PDB entry 5TW1 | X-ray diffraction, 2.76 A resolution | chains D and F of the 11 polymer chains in the assembly

== Chain D ==
Name: DNA-directed RNA polymerase subunit beta'
From: Mycobacterium smegmatis (strain ATCC 700084 / mc(2)155)
Notes: EC 2.7.7.6
UniProt: A0QS66 (RPOC_MYCS2); numbering as in UniProt (aligned over 1-1317)
Amino-acid sequence (1317 residues; row label = number of the first residue in the row):
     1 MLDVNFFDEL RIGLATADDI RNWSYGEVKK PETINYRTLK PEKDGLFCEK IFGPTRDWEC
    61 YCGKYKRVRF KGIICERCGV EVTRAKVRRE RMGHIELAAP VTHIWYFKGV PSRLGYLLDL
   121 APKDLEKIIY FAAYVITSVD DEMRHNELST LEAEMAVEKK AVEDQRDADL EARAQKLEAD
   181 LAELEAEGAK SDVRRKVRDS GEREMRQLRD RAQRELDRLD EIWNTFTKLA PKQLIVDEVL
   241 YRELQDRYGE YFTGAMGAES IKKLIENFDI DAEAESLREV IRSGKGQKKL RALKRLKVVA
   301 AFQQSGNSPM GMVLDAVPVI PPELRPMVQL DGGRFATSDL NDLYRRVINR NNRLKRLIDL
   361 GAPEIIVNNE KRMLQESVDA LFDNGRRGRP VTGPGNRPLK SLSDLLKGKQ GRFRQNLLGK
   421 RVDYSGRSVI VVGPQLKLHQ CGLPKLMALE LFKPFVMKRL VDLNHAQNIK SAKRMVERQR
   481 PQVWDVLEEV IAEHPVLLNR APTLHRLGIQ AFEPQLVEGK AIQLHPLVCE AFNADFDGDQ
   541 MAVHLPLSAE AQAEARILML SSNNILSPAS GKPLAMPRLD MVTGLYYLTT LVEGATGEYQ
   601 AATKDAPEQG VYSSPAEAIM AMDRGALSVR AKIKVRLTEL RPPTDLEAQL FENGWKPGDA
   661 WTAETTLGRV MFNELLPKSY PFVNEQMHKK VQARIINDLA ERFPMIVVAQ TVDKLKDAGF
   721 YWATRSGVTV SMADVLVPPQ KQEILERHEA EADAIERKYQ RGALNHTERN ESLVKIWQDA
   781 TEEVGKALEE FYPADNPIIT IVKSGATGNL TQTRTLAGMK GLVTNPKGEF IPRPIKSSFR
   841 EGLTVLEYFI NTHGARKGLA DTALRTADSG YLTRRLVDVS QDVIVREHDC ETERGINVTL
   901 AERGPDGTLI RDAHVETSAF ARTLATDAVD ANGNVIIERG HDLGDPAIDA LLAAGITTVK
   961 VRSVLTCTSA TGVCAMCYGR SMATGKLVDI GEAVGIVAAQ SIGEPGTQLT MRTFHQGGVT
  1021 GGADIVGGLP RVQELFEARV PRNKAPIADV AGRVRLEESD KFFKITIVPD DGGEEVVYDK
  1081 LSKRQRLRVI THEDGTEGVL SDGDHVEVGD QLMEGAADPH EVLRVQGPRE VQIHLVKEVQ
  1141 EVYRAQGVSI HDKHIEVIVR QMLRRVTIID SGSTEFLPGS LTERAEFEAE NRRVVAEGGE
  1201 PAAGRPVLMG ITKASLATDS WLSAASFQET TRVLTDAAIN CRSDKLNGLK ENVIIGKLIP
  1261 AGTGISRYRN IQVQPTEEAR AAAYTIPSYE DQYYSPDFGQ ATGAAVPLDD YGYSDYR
Disordered / not traced: 1-3, 907-909, 1011-1026, 1091-1097, 1196-1201, 1284-1317
Ion coordination: Zn2+ site 1: C60, C62, C75, C78; Mg2+: D537, D539; Zn2+ site 2: C890, C967, C974, C977
Curated features (UniProtKB/Swiss-Prot):
  - binding site (Zn(2+)): C60, C62, C75, C78, C890, C967, C974, C977
  - binding site (Mg(2+)): D535, D537, D539

== Chain F ==
Name: RNA polymerase sigma factor SigA
From: Mycobacterium smegmatis (strain ATCC 700084 / mc(2)155)
UniProt: A0QW02 (A0QW02_MYCS2); residue numbers follow UniProt; this construct covers 1-466
Amino-acid sequence (466 residues; each row starts with the number of its first residue):
     1 MAATKASPAT EEPVKRTATK TPAKKAPAKR AAKSAAAKAG GKAPAKKAPA KRAAKGTAAK
    61 PEDGVTDDLE VTDDLEAEPG EDLDVEDTDL ELDDLDSDDD TAVEDEEEEA DAATPAVATA
   121 KAADDDIDEP SEKDKASGDF VWDEEESEAL RQARKDAELT ASADSVRAYL KQIGKVALLN
   181 AEEEVELAKR IEAGLYATQK LAELAEKGEK LPVQQRRDMQ WICRDGDRAK NHLLEANLRL
   241 VVSLAKRYTG RGMAFLDLIQ EGNLGLIRAV EKFDYTKGYK FSTYATWWIR QAITRAMADQ
   301 ARTIRIPVHM VEVINKLGRI QRELLQDLGR EPTPEELAKE MDITPEKVLE IQQYAREPIS
   361 LDQTIGDEGD SQLGDFIEDS EAVVAVDAVS FTLLQDQLQS VLETLSEREA GVVRLRFGLT
   421 DGQPRTLDEI GQVYGVTRER IRQIESKTMS KLRHPSRSQV LRDYLD
Disordered / not traced: 1-162, 368-369

== How chain D and chain F interact ==
Residue-residue contacts (70):
  E32(D) with R305(F), salt bridge
  T33(D) with T303(F), hydrogen bond (side chain-backbone); I304(F)
  I34(D) with I304(F)
  Y36(D) with R305(F); I306(F), hydrophobic; P307(F); M310(F); Y354(F), hydrophobic
  R37(D) with Y354(F)
  R67(D) with G422(F), hydrogen bond (side chain-backbone); Q423(F), hydrogen bond; P424(F)
  R69(D) with Q423(F); R425(F)
  P326(D) with L361(F)
  M327(D) with T303(F); I304(F), hydrophobic; P358(F), hydrophobic
  L330(D) with I377(F), hydrophobic
  R334(D) with R356(F)
  F335(D) with P358(F); I359(F), hydrogen bond (backbone-backbone)
  A336(D) with I359(F); L361(F), hydrophobic
  T337(D) with I359(F), hydrogen bond (backbone-backbone); S360(F); L361(F), hydrogen bond (backbone-backbone)
  S338(D) with D362(F)
  D339(D) with S360(F), hydrogen bond; D362(F), hydrogen bond (backbone-side chain)
  D342(D) with T303(F), hydrogen bond
  R345(D) with Q300(F), hydrogen bond (side chain-backbone); R302(F); T303(F)
  R346(D) with A254(F)
  N349(D) with Q300(F)
  R350(D) with A254(F); D257(F), salt bridge
  R353(D) with D257(F), salt bridge; Q260(F); E261(F), salt bridge; Q300(F)
  R356(D) with L264(F)
  L357(D) with Q260(F); L264(F), hydrophobic
  P363(D) with L234(F); E235(F)
  I365(D) with E235(F)
  I366(D) with Q260(F), hydrogen bond (backbone-side chain)
  N369(D) with Y169(F); Q260(F), hydrogen bond
  E370(D) with Q260(F), hydrogen bond
  R372(D) with A168(F); Q172(F)
  M373(D) with L256(F), hydrophobic; D257(F); Q260(F)
  E376(D) with S165(F), hydrogen bond
  R389(D) with D164(F), salt bridge
  R397(D) with S360(F), hydrogen bond; Q363(F)
  K400(D) with D362(F)
  N468(D) with D463(F), hydrogen bond
  I469(D) with S390(F); L393(F), hydrophobic
  K470(D) with D463(F); D466(F), hydrogen bond (side chain-backbone)
  S471(D) with D463(F)
  K473(D) with V386(F)
Also at the interface, not in a pair above, chain D (47 interface residues in all): N35, F131, E238, V328, L360, Q410, M457
Also at the interface, not in a pair above, chain F (53 interface residues in all): I173, K175, K230, N231, L238, N263, I267, A301, H309, D370, Q372, D387, V389, Y464

== In short ==
47 residues of chain D and 53 residues of chain F are in contact, with 17 hydrogen bonds and 5 salt bridges.
Among the polar pairs are E32(D)-R305(F), R350(D)-D257(F) and R353(D)-D257(F). Curated annotation (UniProt)
lists 8 Zn2+-binding residues and 3 Mg2+-binding residues on chain D.
Chain D is DNA-directed RNA polymerase subunit beta' and chain F is RNA polymerase sigma factor SigA, both
from Mycobacterium smegmatis (strain ATCC 700084 / mc(2)155); the structure, Crystal structure of a
Mycobacterium smegmatis transcription initiation complex with RbpA, was determined by X-ray diffraction.
